PDB entry 9FFW | electron microscopy, 3.40 A resolution | chains E and F of the 6 polymer chains in the assembly

Chain E:
Molecule: Gamma-aminobutyric acid receptor subunit beta-3
From: Homo sapiens
Reference sequence: P28472 (GBRB3_HUMAN); residues 1-448 here correspond to UniProt positions 26-473 (UniProt number = residue number + 25)
Amino-acid sequence (395 residues; each row starts with the number of its first residue; note: 107 numbers in that range are skipped by the numbering (no residue carries them; nothing is unmodelled there); numbers below 1 keep their minus sign (Met-53 is residue -53)):
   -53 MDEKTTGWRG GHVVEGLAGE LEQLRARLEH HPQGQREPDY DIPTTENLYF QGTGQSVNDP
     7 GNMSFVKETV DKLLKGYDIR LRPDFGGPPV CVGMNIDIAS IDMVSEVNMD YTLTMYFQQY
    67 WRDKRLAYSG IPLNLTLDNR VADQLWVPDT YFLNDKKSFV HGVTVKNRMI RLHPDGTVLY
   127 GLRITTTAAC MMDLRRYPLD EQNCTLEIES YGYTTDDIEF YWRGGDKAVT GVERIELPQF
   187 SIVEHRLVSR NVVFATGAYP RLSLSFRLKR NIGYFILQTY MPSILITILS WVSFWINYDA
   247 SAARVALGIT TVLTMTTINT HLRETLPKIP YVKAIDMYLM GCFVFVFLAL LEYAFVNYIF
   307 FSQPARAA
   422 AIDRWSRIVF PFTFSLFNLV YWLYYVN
Not modelled in the structure: -53 to 7, 448
Differences from the reference sequence: initiating methionine (-53); expression tag (-52 to 0); linker (308-314)
Disulfides: Cys136-Cys150
Covalently attached groups: N-acetylglucosamine (NAG) linked to Asn80; glycan linked to Asn149
Ligand contacts: gamma-amino-butanoic acid (ABU): Tyr97, Glu155, Ser156, Tyr157, Phe200, Thr202, Tyr205
Curated features (UniProtKB/Swiss-Prot):
  - binding site (benzamidine): Asp95 to Tyr97, Glu155 to Tyr157, Phe200
  - binding site (4-aminobutanoate): Tyr97, Glu155, Tyr157, Thr202
  - binding site (histamine): Tyr97, Ser156, Tyr157, Thr202
  - glycosylation (N-linked (GlcNAc...) asparagine): Asn8, Asn80, Asn149

Chain F:
Molecule: Nanobody38
From: Lama glama
Notes: antibody fragment or engineered binder
Amino-acid sequence (133 residues; row label = number of the first residue in the row):
     2 QVQLQESGGG LVQAGGSLRV SCAASGRTFT TYIMAWFRQA PGKEREFLAA MDQGRIQYYG
    62 DSVRGRFTIS RDYAKNSVDL QLDGLRPEDT AVYYCAAGAG FWGLRTASSY HYWGQGTQVT
   122 VSSHHHHHHE PEA
Not modelled in the structure: 125-134
Disulfides: Cys23-Cys96

How chain E and chain F interact:
Residue-residue contacts (7; chain E residue first):
  Glu179(E) - Tyr74(F)
  Arg180(E) - Thr31(F)
  Arg180(E) - Gln54(F)  hydrogen bond (backbone-side chain)
  Arg180(E) - Arg56(F)
  Arg180(E) - Tyr74(F)
  Glu182(E) - Thr31(F)
  Glu182(E) - Thr32(F)
Other interface residues (no listed pair), chain E (4 interface residues in all): Asp43

Overview:
The interface between chain E and chain F involves 4 residues on one side and 5 on the other; the contacts
include 1 hydrogen bond. Its one hydrogen-bonded contact is Arg180(E)-Gln54(F). Bound to chain E:
gamma-amino-butanoic acid. Covalently linked N-acetylglucosamine: at Asn80(E).
Here chain E is Gamma-aminobutyric acid receptor subunit beta-3 (Homo sapiens) and chain F is Nanobody38 (Lama
glama). Entry 9FFW (Cryo-EM structure of the alpha1beta3gamma2 GABA(A) receptor in complex with GABA and Nb38
in the short-lived ...) was determined by electron microscopy.
